Entry 1QO0 (X-ray diffraction, 2.25 A resolution); this record covers chains B and D of the 4 polymer chains in the assembly.

== Chain B ==
Name: AMIC
Source organism: Pseudomonas aeruginosa
Notes: fragment: amide receptor
UniProtKB: P27017 (AMIC_PSEAE); residues 7-380 here correspond to UniProt positions 6-379 (UniProt number = residue number - 1)
Sequence (385 residues; numbered 1 to 385; the number before each row is that of its first residue):
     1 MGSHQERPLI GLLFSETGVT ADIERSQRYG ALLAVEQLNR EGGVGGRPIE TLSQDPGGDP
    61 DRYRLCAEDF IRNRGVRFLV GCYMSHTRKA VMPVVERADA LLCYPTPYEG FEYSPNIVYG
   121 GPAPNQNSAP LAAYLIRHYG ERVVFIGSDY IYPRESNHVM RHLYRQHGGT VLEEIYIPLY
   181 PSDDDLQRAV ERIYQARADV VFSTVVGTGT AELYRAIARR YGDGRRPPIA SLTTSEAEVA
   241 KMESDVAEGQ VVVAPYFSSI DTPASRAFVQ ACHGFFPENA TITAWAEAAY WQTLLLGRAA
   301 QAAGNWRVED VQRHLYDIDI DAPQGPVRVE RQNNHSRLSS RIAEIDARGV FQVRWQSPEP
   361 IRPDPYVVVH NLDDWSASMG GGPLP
Not modelled in the structure: 1-6, 381-385
Sequence notes: conflict Q27 (His26 in P27017), R28 (Ala27 in P27017)
Small-molecule neighbours: butyramide (BMD): Y83, M84, S85, Y104, T106, P107, Y108, E109, Y150, Y152, V206, T233

== Chain D ==
Name: AMIR
Source organism: Pseudomonas aeruginosa
Notes: fragment: amide receptor/negative regulator
UniProtKB: P10932 (AMIR_PSEAE); residue numbers follow UniProt; this construct covers 2-190
Sequence (196 residues; row label = number of the first residue in the row):
     1 MSANSLLGSL RELQVLVLNP PGEVSDALVL QLIRIGCSVR QCWPPPEAFD VPVDVVFTSI
    61 FQNRHHDEIA ALLAAGTPRT TLVALVEYES PAVLSQIIEL ECHGVITQPL DAHRVLPVLV
   121 SARRISEEMA KLKQKTEQLQ DRIAGQARIN QAKVLLMQRH GWDEREAHQH LSREAMKRRE
   181 PILKIAQELL GNEPSA
Not modelled in the structure: 1, 191-196
Sequence notes: conflict R64 (Gly in P10932)

== Interface between chain B and chain D ==
Residue-residue contacts (19; chain B residue first):
  M92(B) - H113(D)
  E96(B) - H113(D)  salt bridge
  F111(B) - L116(D)  hydrophobic
  Y113(B) - Q31(D)
  Y113(B) - R34(D)
  Y113(B) - A112(D)
  Y113(B) - H113(D)
  S114(B) - H113(D)
  H162(B) - N4(D)
  Q332(B) - R34(D)  hydrogen bond (backbone-side chain)
  D364(B) - R11(D)  salt bridge
  Y366(B) - R11(D)
  Y366(B) - Q31(D)  hydrogen bond
  Y366(B) - R34(D)
  Y366(B) - I35(D)  hydrophobic
  Y366(B) - L116(D)  hydrophobic
  V367(B) - R11(D)
  V368(B) - L7(D)
  V368(B) - G8(D)
Also at the interface, not in a pair above, chain B (14 interface residues in all): E112, N333, V369

== Summary ==
14 residues of chain B and 10 residues of chain D are in contact, with 2 hydrogen bonds and 2 salt bridges.
Polar pairs include E96(B)-H113(D), D364(B)-R11(D) and Q332(B)-R34(D). Bound to chain B: butyramide.
Chain B is AMIC and chain D is AMIR, both from Pseudomonas aeruginosa; the structure, Amide receptor of the
amidase operon of Pseudomonas aeruginosa (AmiC) complexed with the negative regulator AmiR, was determined by
X-ray diffraction.
